Entry 6ZI9 (X-ray diffraction, 2.80 A resolution); this record covers chains C and H of the 4 polymer chains in the assembly.

== Chain C ==
Protein: Photosynthetic reaction center cytochrome c subunit
Organism: Blastochloris viridis
UniProt: P07173 (CYCR_BLAVI); residues 1-336 here correspond to UniProt positions 21-356 (UniProt number = residue number + 20)
Chain sequence (336 residues; numbered 1 to 336; the number before each row is that of its first residue):
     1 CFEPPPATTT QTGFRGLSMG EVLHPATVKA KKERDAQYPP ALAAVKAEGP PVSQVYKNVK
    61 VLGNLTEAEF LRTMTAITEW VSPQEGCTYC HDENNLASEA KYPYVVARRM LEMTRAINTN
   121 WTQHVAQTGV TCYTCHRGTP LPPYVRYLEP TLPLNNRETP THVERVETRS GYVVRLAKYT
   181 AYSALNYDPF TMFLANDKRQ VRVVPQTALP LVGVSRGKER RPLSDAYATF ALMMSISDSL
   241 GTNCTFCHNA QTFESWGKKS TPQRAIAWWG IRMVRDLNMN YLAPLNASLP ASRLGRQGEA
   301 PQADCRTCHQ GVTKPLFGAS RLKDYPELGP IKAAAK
Unresolved in the structure: 333-336
Glycans and other covalent adducts: diacyl glycerol (DGA) linked to Cys1; heme c (HEC) linked to Cys87, Cys90, Cys132, Cys135, Cys244, Cys247, Cys305, Cys308
Ion coordination: heme c Fe (4 sites), coordinated by Met74, His91, Met110, His124, His136, Met233, His248, His309
Small-molecule neighbours:
  - heme c (HEC), molecule 1: Tyr56, Lys57, Asn58, Val59, Lys60, Val61, Leu62, Phe70, Leu71, Met74, Thr75, Ile77, Thr78, Val81, Ser82, Gly86, His91, Leu96, Ala97, Pro103, Tyr104, Ala107, Arg108
  - heme c (HEC), molecule 2: Ile77, Val81, Tyr89, Tyr102, Pro103, Val106, Ala107, Met110, Leu111, Met113, Thr114, Ile117, Val130, Thr131, His136, Pro140, Leu141, Pro142, Val145, Leu277, Leu282, Leu289, Arg293, Pro301, Gln302, Thr307, Leu328
  - heme c (HEC), molecule 3: Ile117, His124, Val125, Thr128, Gly129, Val130, Leu194, Ile236, Leu240, Phe246, Gln263, Ile266, Ala267, Gly270, Ile271, Met273, Val274, Leu277, Asp304, His309, Thr313, Lys314, Pro315, Gly318
  - heme c (HEC), molecule 4: Gln200, Val201, Arg202, Val203, Val204, Gln206, Thr229, Phe230, Met233, Met234, Ile236, Ser237, Leu240, Thr242, Asn243, Phe246, His248, Phe253, Glu254, Trp256, Gln263, Arg264, Ala267, Trp268, Ile271, Arg272
UniProt features mapped onto this chain:
  - binding site (heme): Met74, Cys87, Cys90, His91, Met110, His124, Cys132, Cys135, His136, Met233, Cys244, Cys247, His248, Cys305, Cys308, His309
  - site: Cys1 (Not N-palmitoylated)
  - lipidation: Cys1 (S-diacylglycerol cysteine)

== Chain H ==
Protein: Reaction center protein H chain
Organism: Blastochloris viridis
UniProt: P06008 (RCEH_BLAVI); numbering as in UniProt (aligned over 1-258)
Chain sequence (258 residues; each row starts with the number of its first residue):
     1 MYHGALAQHL DIAQLVWYAQ WLVIWTVVLL YLRREDRREG YPLVEPLGLV KLAPEDGQVY
    61 ELPYPKTFVL PHGGTVTVPR RRPETRELKL AQTDGFEGAP LQPTGNPLVD AVGPASYAER
   121 AEVVDATVDG KAKIVPLRVA TDFSIAEGDV DPRGLPVVAA DGVEAGTVTD LWVDRSEHYF
   181 RYLELSVAGS ARTALIPLGF CDVKKDKIVV TSILSEQFAN VPRLQSRDQI TLREEDKVSA
   241 YYAGGLLYAT PERAESLL
Modified residues: Met1 (N-formylmethionine; FME)
Small-molecule neighbours:
  - heptane-1,2,3-triol (HTO), molecule 1: Tyr2, His3, Gly4, Ala5
  - heptane-1,2,3-triol (HTO), molecule 2: Val23, Val27, Tyr31
UniProt features mapped onto this chain:
  - modified residue: Met1 (N-formylmethionine)

== How chain C and chain H interact ==
Pairs across the interface (14; chain C residue first):
  Thr207(C) with Tyr2(H)
  Leu209(C) with Tyr2(H); His3(H); Ala5(H); Asp11(H)
  Pro210(C) with Tyr2(H); His3(H), hydrogen bond (backbone-backbone)
  Leu211(C) with Met1(H); Tyr2(H), hydrophobic
  Val212(C) with Met1(H), hydrogen bond (backbone-backbone); Tyr2(H); His3(H)
  Ser215(C) with His3(H)
  Arg216(C) with His3(H), hydrogen bond
Also at the interface, not in a pair above, chain H (6 interface residues in all): Gly4

== In short ==
The interface between chain C and chain H involves 7 residues on one side and 6 on the other; the contacts
include 3 hydrogen bonds. Polar pairs include Arg216(C)-His3(H), Pro210(C)-His3(H) and Val212(C)-Met1(H).
Ligands of chain H: heptane-1,2,3-triol.
Here chain C is Photosynthetic reaction center cytochrome c subunit and chain H is Reaction center protein H
chain, both from Blastochloris viridis. Entry 6ZI9 (Ultrafast Structural Response to Charge Redistribution
Within a Photosynthetic Reaction Centre - 300 ps (b) structure) was determined by X-ray diffraction together
with 6ZHW, 6ZI4, 6ZI5, 6ZI6, 6ZIA and 6ZID from the same study.
